PDB entry 6KHN | X-ray diffraction, 2.29 A resolution | chains A and B

# Chain A (and B)
Molecule: Tryptophan decarboxylase 1
From: Oryza sativa subsp. japonica
Notes: EC 4.1.1.-; chain B of this document is another copy of the same molecule, construct and numbering; everything in this record applies to it too
UniProtKB: Q6ZJK7 (TDC1_ORYSJ); numbering as in UniProt (aligned over 1-514)
Chain sequence (514 residues; each row starts with the number of its first residue):
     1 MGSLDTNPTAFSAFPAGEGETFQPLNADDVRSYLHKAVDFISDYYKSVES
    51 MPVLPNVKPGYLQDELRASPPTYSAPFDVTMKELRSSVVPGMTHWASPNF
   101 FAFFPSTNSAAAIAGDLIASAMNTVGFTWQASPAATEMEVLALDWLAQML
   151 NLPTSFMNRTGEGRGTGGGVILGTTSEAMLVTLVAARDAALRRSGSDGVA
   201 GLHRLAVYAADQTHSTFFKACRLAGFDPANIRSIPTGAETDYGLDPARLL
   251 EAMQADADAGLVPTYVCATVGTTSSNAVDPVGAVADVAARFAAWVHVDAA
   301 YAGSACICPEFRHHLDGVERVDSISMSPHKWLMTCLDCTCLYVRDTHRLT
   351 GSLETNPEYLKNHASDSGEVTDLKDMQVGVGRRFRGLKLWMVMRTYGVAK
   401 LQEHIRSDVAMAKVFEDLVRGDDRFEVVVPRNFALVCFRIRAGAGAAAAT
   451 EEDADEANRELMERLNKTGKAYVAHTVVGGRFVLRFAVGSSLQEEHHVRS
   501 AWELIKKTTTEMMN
Disordered / not traced: 1-20, 159-162 (chain B: 1-20, 350-367)
Curated features (UniProtKB/Swiss-Prot):
  - active site: Tyr-359 (Proton donor)
  - binding site (serotonin): Phe-104, His-214
  - binding site (pyridoxal 5'-phosphate): Thr-175, Ser-176, Thr-273, Val-380, Gly-381
  - modified residue: Lys-330 (N6-(pyridoxal phosphate)lysine)
  - mutagenesis: Trp-95 (W95A: Abolishes enzymatic activity), Ser-106 (S106A: Slightly increases enzymatic activity), Phe-127 (F127A: Reduces enzymatic activity 5-fold), His-214 (H214A/F/Q: Reduces enzymatic activity 50-fold; H214Q: Reduces enzymatic activity 20-fold; H214Y: Abolishes enzymatic activity), Asp-298 (D298A: Abolishes enzymatic activity), Ala-300 (A300G: Reduces enzymatic activity 7-fold), Lys-330 (K330A: Abolishes enzymatic activity), Leu-336 (L336A: Reduces enzymatic activity 40-fold), Glu-358 (E358A: Slightly decreases enzymatic activity), Tyr-359 (Y359A/F/H: Abolishes enzymatic activity; Y359Q: Reduces enzymatic activity 20-fold), Leu-360 (L360A: Abolishes enzymatic activity), Lys-361 (K361A: No effect on enzymatic activity), 1 further mutagenesis entry in UniProt
Covalently attached groups: pyridoxal phosphate (PLP) linked to Lys-330; serotonin (SRO) linked to Tyr-359
Bound ions: Ca2+ near Asp-408 (its only coordinating residue here)
Residues lining bound ligands:
  - pyridoxal phosphate (PLP), molecule 1: Phe-104, Thr-174, Thr-175, Ser-176, His-214, Thr-216, Thr-269, Gly-271, Thr-273, Asp-298, Ala-300, Tyr-301, His-329
  - pyridoxal phosphate (PLP), molecule 2: Gly-379, Val-380, Gly-381
  - serotonin (SRO): Val-125, Phe-127, Leu-360, Val-380, Gly-381
What the authors report for this chain:
  - binding site for pyridoxal phosphate: Lys-330
  - binding site for serotonin: Trp-95, Phe-103, Phe-104, Pro-105, Val-125, Phe-127, Leu-336, Tyr-359, Leu-360, Val-380
  - specificity-determining residues: Phe-104, Pro-105
  - mutagenesis - K330A, Y359A, Y359F, Y359H: abolished catalytic activity
  - catalytic residues: Lys-330, Tyr-359
  - mutagenesis - H214A, H214F, H214Q, H214Y: decreased catalytic activity
  - mutagenesis - E358A, K361A: unchanged catalytic activity
  - catalytic residues: His-214 (proposed by the authors, not directly observed)
  - specificity-determining residues: Gly-381 (proposed by the authors, not directly observed)

# Interface between chain A and chain B
Residue-residue contacts (303; chain A residue first):
  Phe-22(A) / Met-333(B)  hydrophobic
  Phe-22(A) / Tyr-396(B)  hydrophobic
  Gln-23(A) / Ser-491(B)  hydrogen bond (side chain-backbone)
  Gln-23(A) / Leu-492(B)
  Pro-24(A) / Asn-108(B)
  Pro-24(A) / Ser-109(B)
  Pro-24(A) / Ala-110(B)  hydrogen bond (backbone-backbone)
  Pro-24(A) / Met-333(B)  hydrophobic
  Pro-24(A) / Tyr-396(B)
  Leu-25(A) / Tyr-45(B)  hydrophobic
  Leu-25(A) / Ser-109(B)
  Leu-25(A) / Ala-110(B)
  Leu-25(A) / Ile-113(B)  hydrophobic
  Leu-25(A) / Ser-491(B)
  Leu-25(A) / Leu-492(B)  hydrophobic
  Ala-27(A) / Lys-46(B)
  Val-30(A) / Ala-110(B)  hydrophobic
  Arg-31(A) / Asp-39(B)  salt bridge
  Arg-31(A) / Ser-42(B)  hydrogen bond
  Tyr-33(A) / Ala-110(B)  hydrophobic
  Tyr-33(A) / Ala-111(B)
  Tyr-33(A) / Thr-395(B)
  Tyr-33(A) / Tyr-396(B)
  Leu-34(A) / Val-38(B)  hydrophobic
  Leu-34(A) / Ile-113(B)  hydrophobic
  Leu-34(A) / Ala-114(B)  hydrophobic
  His-35(A) / His-35(B)
  His-35(A) / Val-38(B)
  Ala-37(A) / Leu-117(B)  hydrophobic
  Ala-37(A) / Ile-118(B)  hydrophobic
  Val-38(A) / Arg-31(B)
  Val-38(A) / Leu-34(B)  hydrophobic
  Val-38(A) / His-35(B)
  Asp-39(A) / Arg-31(B)  salt bridge
  Phe-40(A) / Ile-118(B)  hydrophobic
  Ile-41(A) / Leu-117(B)  hydrophobic
  Ile-41(A) / Ala-121(B)  hydrophobic
  Ser-42(A) / Arg-31(B)  hydrogen bond
  Tyr-45(A) / Leu-25(B)
  Tyr-45(A) / Ala-121(B)  hydrogen bond (side chain-backbone)
  Lys-46(A) / Ala-27(B)
  Leu-54(A) / Gln-130(B)
  Pro-55(A) / Pro-133(B)
  Val-57(A) / Trp-129(B)
  Val-57(A) / Pro-133(B)  hydrophobic
  Lys-58(A) / Trp-129(B)
  Lys-58(A) / Glu-137(B)
  Pro-59(A) / Trp-129(B)
  Pro-59(A) / Glu-137(B)
  Pro-59(A) / Gly-368(B)
  Gly-60(A) / Glu-137(B)  hydrogen bond (backbone-side chain)
  Gly-60(A) / Arg-159(B)  hydrogen bond (backbone-side chain)
  Gly-60(A) / Val-370(B)
  Tyr-61(A) / Ala-134(B)
  Tyr-61(A) / Glu-137(B)  hydrogen bond (backbone-side chain)
  Leu-62(A) / Glu-137(B)  hydrogen bond (backbone-side chain)
  Leu-62(A) / Met-138(B)
  Gln-63(A) / Leu-141(B)
  Gln-63(A) / Arg-159(B)
  Gln-63(A) / Thr-160(B)  hydrogen bond (side chain-backbone)
  Asp-64(A) / Arg-159(B)  salt bridge
  Leu-66(A) / Met-138(B)  hydrophobic
  Leu-66(A) / Leu-141(B)  hydrophobic
  Leu-66(A) / Trp-390(B)
  Arg-67(A) / Leu-141(B)
  Arg-67(A) / Trp-145(B)  hydrogen bond (backbone-side chain)
  Ala-68(A) / Trp-145(B)  hydrogen bond (backbone-side chain)
  Ala-68(A) / Gln-148(B)  hydrogen bond (backbone-side chain)
  Ser-69(A) / Trp-145(B)
  Ser-69(A) / Gln-148(B)  hydrogen bond
  Pro-70(A) / Trp-145(B)  hydrophobic
  Pro-70(A) / Met-149(B)  hydrophobic
  Pro-70(A) / Val-398(B)  hydrophobic
  Pro-71(A) / Trp-145(B)
  Pro-71(A) / Met-393(B)
  Pro-71(A) / Arg-394(B)
  Pro-71(A) / Gly-397(B)
  Pro-71(A) / Val-398(B)  hydrogen bond (backbone-backbone)
  Thr-72(A) / Gly-397(B)
  Thr-72(A) / Val-398(B)  hydrogen bond (backbone-backbone)
  Thr-72(A) / Ala-399(B)  hydrogen bond (backbone-backbone)
  Tyr-73(A) / Tyr-396(B)
  Tyr-73(A) / Gly-397(B)
  Ser-74(A) / Thr-395(B)
  Ser-74(A) / Tyr-396(B)
  Ser-74(A) / Lys-400(B)
  Ala-75(A) / Arg-394(B)
  Ala-75(A) / Thr-395(B)  hydrogen bond (backbone-backbone)
  Phe-77(A) / Ala-114(B)  hydrophobic
  Phe-77(A) / Met-391(B)  hydrophobic
  Phe-77(A) / Thr-395(B)
  Val-79(A) / Arg-394(B)
  Thr-80(A) / Trp-390(B)
  Thr-80(A) / Met-391(B)
  Thr-80(A) / Arg-394(B)
  Thr-80(A) / Thr-395(B)  hydrogen bond
  Met-81(A) / Ile-118(B)  hydrophobic
  Glu-83(A) / Trp-390(B)
  Glu-83(A) / Arg-394(B)  salt bridge
  Leu-84(A) / Ile-118(B)  hydrophobic
  Leu-84(A) / Trp-390(B)
  Val-88(A) / Ala-134(B)
  Val-88(A) / Met-138(B)  hydrophobic
  Gly-91(A) / Pro-133(B)
  Gly-91(A) / Ala-134(B)  hydrogen bond (backbone-backbone)
  Met-92(A) / Met-122(B)  hydrophobic
  Met-92(A) / Ser-132(B)
  Met-92(A) / Ala-134(B)
  Thr-93(A) / Thr-124(B)
  Thr-93(A) / Gln-130(B)  hydrogen bond (side chain-backbone)
  Thr-93(A) / Ala-131(B)
  Thr-93(A) / Ser-132(B)  hydrogen bond (backbone-side chain)
  Thr-93(A) / Pro-133(B)
  Trp-95(A) / Asn-123(B)
  Trp-95(A) / Thr-124(B)
  Trp-95(A) / Val-125(B)
  Trp-95(A) / Phe-127(B)  hydrophobic
  Trp-95(A) / Ala-131(B)  hydrogen bond (side chain-backbone)
  Phe-103(A) / Phe-127(B)  hydrophobic
  Ser-106(A) / Asn-123(B)  hydrogen bond (side chain-backbone)
  Thr-107(A) / Asn-123(B)
  Asn-108(A) / Pro-24(B)
  Asn-108(A) / Ser-120(B)  hydrogen bond (side chain-backbone)
  Asn-108(A) / Asn-123(B)
  Ser-109(A) / Pro-24(B)
  Ser-109(A) / Leu-25(B)
  Ala-110(A) / Pro-24(B)  hydrogen bond (backbone-backbone)
  Ala-110(A) / Leu-25(B)
  Ala-110(A) / Tyr-33(B)  hydrophobic
  Ala-111(A) / Tyr-33(B)
  Ile-113(A) / Leu-25(B)  hydrophobic
  Ile-113(A) / Leu-34(B)  hydrophobic
  Ile-113(A) / Leu-117(B)  hydrophobic
  Ile-113(A) / Ala-121(B)  hydrophobic
  Ala-114(A) / Leu-34(B)  hydrophobic
  Ala-114(A) / Phe-77(B)  hydrophobic
  Asp-116(A) / Ser-120(B)
  Asp-116(A) / Arg-383(B)  salt bridge
  Leu-117(A) / Ala-37(B)  hydrophobic
  Leu-117(A) / Ile-41(B)  hydrophobic
  Leu-117(A) / Ile-113(B)  hydrophobic
  Ile-118(A) / Ala-37(B)  hydrophobic
  Ile-118(A) / Phe-40(B)  hydrophobic
  Ile-118(A) / Met-81(B)  hydrophobic
  Ile-118(A) / Leu-84(B)  hydrophobic
  Ser-120(A) / Asn-108(B)  hydrogen bond (backbone-side chain)
  Ser-120(A) / Asp-116(B)
  Ser-120(A) / Cys-335(B)
  Ala-121(A) / Ile-41(B)  hydrophobic
  Ala-121(A) / Tyr-45(B)  hydrogen bond (backbone-side chain)
  Ala-121(A) / Asn-108(B)
  Met-122(A) / Met-92(B)  hydrophobic
  Asn-123(A) / Trp-95(B)
  Asn-123(A) / Ser-106(B)  hydrogen bond (backbone-side chain)
  Asn-123(A) / Thr-107(B)
  Asn-123(A) / Asn-108(B)
  Asn-123(A) / Cys-335(B)
  Asn-123(A) / Leu-336(B)  hydrogen bond (side chain-backbone)
  Thr-124(A) / Thr-93(B)
  Thr-124(A) / Trp-95(B)
  Val-125(A) / Trp-95(B)
  Val-125(A) / Leu-336(B)  hydrophobic
  Phe-127(A) / Trp-95(B)  hydrophobic
  Phe-127(A) / Phe-103(B)  hydrophobic
  Trp-129(A) / Val-57(B)
  Trp-129(A) / Lys-58(B)
  Trp-129(A) / Pro-59(B)
  Gln-130(A) / Leu-54(B)
  Gln-130(A) / Thr-93(B)  hydrogen bond (backbone-side chain)
  Ala-131(A) / Thr-93(B)
  Ala-131(A) / Trp-95(B)  hydrogen bond (backbone-side chain)
  Ser-132(A) / Met-92(B)
  Ser-132(A) / Thr-93(B)  hydrogen bond (side chain-backbone)
  Pro-133(A) / Pro-55(B)
  Pro-133(A) / Val-57(B)  hydrophobic
  Pro-133(A) / Gly-91(B)
  Pro-133(A) / Thr-93(B)
  Ala-134(A) / Tyr-61(B)
  Ala-134(A) / Val-88(B)
  Ala-134(A) / Gly-91(B)  hydrogen bond (backbone-backbone)
  Ala-134(A) / Met-92(B)  hydrophobic
  Glu-137(A) / Lys-58(B)
  Glu-137(A) / Pro-59(B)
  Glu-137(A) / Gly-60(B)  hydrogen bond (side chain-backbone)
  Glu-137(A) / Tyr-61(B)  hydrogen bond (side chain-backbone)
  Glu-137(A) / Leu-62(B)  hydrogen bond (side chain-backbone)
  Met-138(A) / Leu-62(B)
  Met-138(A) / Leu-66(B)  hydrophobic
  Met-138(A) / Val-88(B)  hydrophobic
  Leu-141(A) / Leu-66(B)  hydrophobic
  Leu-141(A) / Arg-67(B)
  Trp-145(A) / Arg-67(B)  hydrogen bond (side chain-backbone)
  Trp-145(A) / Ala-68(B)
  Trp-145(A) / Ser-69(B)
  Trp-145(A) / Pro-70(B)
  Trp-145(A) / Pro-71(B)
  Gln-148(A) / Ala-68(B)  hydrogen bond (side chain-backbone)
  Gln-148(A) / Ser-69(B)
  Gln-148(A) / Pro-70(B)
  Met-149(A) / Pro-70(B)  hydrophobic
  Thr-174(A) / Gly-381(B)
  Ser-176(A) / Val-378(B)
  Ser-176(A) / Gly-379(B)
  Ser-176(A) / Val-380(B)
  Glu-177(A) / Val-378(B)
  Leu-180(A) / Leu-180(B)  hydrophobic
  Val-184(A) / Leu-223(B)  hydrophobic
  Arg-187(A) / Arg-222(B)  hydrogen bond (side chain-backbone)
  Arg-187(A) / Leu-223(B)  hydrogen bond (side chain-backbone)
  Arg-187(A) / Gly-225(B)
  Asp-197(A) / Asp-227(B)
  Gly-198(A) / Asp-227(B)
  Val-199(A) / His-203(B)
  Val-199(A) / Gly-225(B)
  Val-199(A) / Phe-226(B)
  Val-199(A) / Asp-227(B)  hydrogen bond (backbone-side chain)
  Ala-200(A) / His-203(B)
  Leu-202(A) / Leu-202(B)  hydrophobic
  His-203(A) / Val-199(B)
  Thr-216(A) / Val-380(B)
  Lys-219(A) / Asp-375(B)  salt bridge
  Lys-219(A) / Gln-377(B)  hydrogen bond (side chain-backbone)
  Lys-219(A) / Val-378(B)
  Arg-222(A) / Arg-187(B)  hydrogen bond (backbone-side chain)
  Leu-223(A) / Val-184(B)
  Leu-223(A) / Arg-187(B)  hydrogen bond (backbone-side chain)
  Leu-223(A) / Leu-223(B)
  Leu-223(A) / Ala-224(B)
  Ala-224(A) / Leu-223(B)
  Gly-225(A) / Arg-187(B)
  Gly-225(A) / Val-199(B)
  Asp-227(A) / Asp-197(B)
  Asp-227(A) / Gly-198(B)
  Asp-227(A) / Val-199(B)  hydrogen bond (side chain-backbone)
  Met-333(A) / Pro-24(B)  hydrophobic
  Cys-335(A) / Ser-120(B)
  Cys-335(A) / Asn-123(B)
  Leu-336(A) / Asn-123(B)  hydrogen bond (backbone-side chain)
  Leu-336(A) / Val-125(B)  hydrophobic
  Leu-336(A) / Arg-382(B)
  Leu-336(A) / Arg-383(B)  hydrogen bond (backbone-side chain)
  Asp-337(A) / Arg-382(B)
  Asp-337(A) / Arg-383(B)  hydrogen bond (side chain-backbone)
  Asp-337(A) / Arg-385(B)  salt bridge
  Leu-353(A) / Lys-219(B)  hydrogen bond (backbone-side chain)
  Leu-353(A) / Leu-223(B)  hydrophobic
  Thr-355(A) / Ser-215(B)
  Thr-355(A) / Lys-219(B)
  Pro-357(A) / Ser-215(B)
  Glu-358(A) / His-475(B)  salt bridge
  Glu-358(A) / Val-477(B)
  Tyr-359(A) / Phe-103(B)
  Tyr-359(A) / His-214(B)  hydrogen bond
  Tyr-359(A) / Thr-273(B)
  Tyr-359(A) / His-475(B)
  Leu-360(A) / Phe-103(B)  hydrophobic
  Lys-361(A) / His-475(B)
  His-363(A) / Glu-463(B)  salt bridge
  Val-370(A) / Pro-59(B)  hydrophobic
  Lys-374(A) / Lys-219(B)  hydrogen bond (backbone-side chain)
  Gln-377(A) / Lys-219(B)  hydrogen bond (backbone-side chain)
  Val-378(A) / Ser-176(B)
  Val-378(A) / Thr-216(B)
  Val-378(A) / Lys-219(B)  hydrogen bond (backbone-side chain)
  Gly-379(A) / Thr-174(B)
  Gly-379(A) / Ser-176(B)
  Val-380(A) / His-214(B)
  Val-380(A) / Thr-216(B)
  Gly-381(A) / Thr-174(B)
  Arg-382(A) / Leu-336(B)
  Arg-383(A) / Leu-336(B)
  Arg-383(A) / Asp-337(B)
  Arg-385(A) / Asp-337(B)  salt bridge
  Leu-387(A) / Leu-84(B)  hydrophobic
  Trp-390(A) / Thr-80(B)
  Trp-390(A) / Glu-83(B)
  Met-391(A) / Thr-80(B)
  Met-393(A) / Pro-71(B)
  Arg-394(A) / Pro-71(B)
  Arg-394(A) / Val-79(B)
  Arg-394(A) / Thr-80(B)
  Arg-394(A) / Glu-83(B)  salt bridge
  Thr-395(A) / Tyr-33(B)
  Thr-395(A) / Ser-74(B)
  Thr-395(A) / Ala-75(B)  hydrogen bond (backbone-backbone)
  Thr-395(A) / Phe-77(B)
  Thr-395(A) / Thr-80(B)  hydrogen bond
  Tyr-396(A) / Phe-22(B)  hydrophobic
  Tyr-396(A) / Pro-24(B)
  Tyr-396(A) / Tyr-33(B)
  Tyr-396(A) / Tyr-73(B)
  Tyr-396(A) / Ser-74(B)
  Gly-397(A) / Pro-71(B)
  Gly-397(A) / Thr-72(B)
  Gly-397(A) / Tyr-73(B)
  Val-398(A) / Pro-70(B)  hydrophobic
  Val-398(A) / Pro-71(B)  hydrogen bond (backbone-backbone)
  Val-398(A) / Thr-72(B)  hydrogen bond (backbone-backbone)
  Ala-399(A) / Thr-72(B)  hydrogen bond (backbone-backbone)
  Lys-400(A) / Ser-74(B)
  Ser-491(A) / Leu-25(B)
  Leu-492(A) / Leu-25(B)  hydrophobic
  Glu-494(A) / Gln-23(B)  hydrogen bond
Other interface residues (no listed pair), chain A (145 interface residues in all): Asp-29, Tyr-44, Ala-96, Asp-144, His-214, Phe-226, Ser-352, Ala-364, Phe-384, Tyr-472
Other interface residues (no listed pair), chain B (144 interface residues in all): Asp-29, Val-30, Tyr-44, Gln-63, Ala-96, Gly-161, Glu-177, Ala-200, Glu-369, Leu-387, His-404, Tyr-472, Thr-476, Glu-494
Interface features reported in the paper:
  - residue pairs: His-214(B)/Tyr-359(A)

# In short
Chain A and chain B form an interface of 145 and 144 residues respectively, with 60 hydrogen bonds and 11 salt
bridges. Polar contacts include Arg-31(A)/Asp-39(B), Asp-64(A)/Arg-159(B) and Glu-83(A)/Arg-394(B). The
authors report a contact between His-214(B) and Tyr-359(A). The paper reports catalytic residues Lys-330(A),
Tyr-359(A) and His-214(A); K330A, Y359A and Y359F of chain A, among others, abolish catalytic activity; 10
substitutions were tested in all.
Both chains are Tryptophan decarboxylase 1 (Oryza sativa subsp. japonica). Entry 6KHN (Crystal structure of
Oryza sativa TDC with PLP and SEROTONIN) was determined by X-ray diffraction together with 6KHO and 6KHP from
the same study.
